Entry 8QFQ (X-ray diffraction, 2.10 A resolution); this record covers chains A and B.

Chain A (and B):
Molecule: Cysteine dioxygenase
Organism: Thermocatellispora tengchongensis
Notes: chain B of this document is another copy of the same molecule, construct and numbering; everything in this record applies to it too
UniProtKB: A0A840P3H4 (A0A840P3H4_9ACTN); residue numbers follow UniProt; this construct covers 1-184
Amino-acid sequence (184 residues; each row starts with the number of its first residue):
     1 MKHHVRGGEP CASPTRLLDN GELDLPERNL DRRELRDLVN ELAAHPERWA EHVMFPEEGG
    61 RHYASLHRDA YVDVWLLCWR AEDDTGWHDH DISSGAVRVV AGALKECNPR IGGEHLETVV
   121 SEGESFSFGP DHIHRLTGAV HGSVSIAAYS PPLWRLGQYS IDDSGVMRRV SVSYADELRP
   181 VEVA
Not modelled in the structure: 1-21, 175-184 (chain B: 1-21, 56-62, 173-184)
Construct notes: engineered mutation A147 (His in A0A840P3H4)

Interface between chain A and chain B:
Residue-residue contacts - 6 pairs, chain A then chain B:
  A103(A) - R33(B)
  V119(A) - R32(B)  hydrogen bond (backbone-side chain)
  S121(A) - R32(B)  hydrogen bond
  E122(A) - R36(B)  salt bridge
  E124(A) - R32(B)  salt bridge
  V140(A) - R33(B)
Also at the interface, not in a pair above, chain A (7 interface residues in all): V120
Also at the interface, not in a pair above, chain B (5 interface residues in all): D31, S127

Summary:
7 residues of chain A face 5 of chain B across their interface, with 2 hydrogen bonds and 2 salt bridges.
Polar contacts include E122(A)-R36(B), E124(A)-R32(B) and V119(A)-R32(B).
Chain A and chain B are both Cysteine dioxygenase (Thermocatellispora tengchongensis); the structure,
Ergothioneine dioxygenase, variant H147A, from Thermocatellispora tengchongensis in complex with manganese,
was determined by X-ray diffraction together with 8QFL, 8QFM, 8QFN and 8QFP from the same study.
